2Z4H - chain A; structure by X-ray diffraction, 2.80 A resolution.

# Chain A
Protein: Copper homeostasis protein cutF
From: Escherichia coli
UniProt: P40710 (CUTF_ECOLI); residues 1-216 here correspond to UniProt positions 21-236 (UniProt number = residue number + 20)
Amino-acid sequence (233 residues; each row starts with the number of its first residue):
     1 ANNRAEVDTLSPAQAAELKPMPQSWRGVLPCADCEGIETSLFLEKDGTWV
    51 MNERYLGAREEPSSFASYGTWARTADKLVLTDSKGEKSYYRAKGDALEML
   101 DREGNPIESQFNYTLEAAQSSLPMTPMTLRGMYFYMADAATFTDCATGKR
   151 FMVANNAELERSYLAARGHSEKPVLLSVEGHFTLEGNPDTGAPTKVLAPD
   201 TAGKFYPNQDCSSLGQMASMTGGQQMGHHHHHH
Not modelled in the structure: 1-20, 189-192, 215-233
Cystine bridges: Cys-31/Cys-34, Cys-145/Cys-211
Differences from the reference sequence: engineered mutation Ala-1 (Cys21 in P40710); expression tag (217-233)
Swiss-Prot annotation at these positions:
  - region: Met-124 to Met-136 (Could contain a copper-binding motif)
  - motif: Cys-31 to Cys-34 (CXXC)

# Summary
Chain A is Copper homeostasis protein cutF (Escherichia coli); the structure, Crystal structure of the Cpx
pathway activator NlpE from Escherichia coli, was determined by X-ray diffraction together with 2Z4I from the
same study.
